PDB entry 4P2O | X-ray diffraction, 2.60 A resolution | chains B and C of the 5 polymer chains in the assembly

[Chain B]
Molecule: MHC class II E-beta-k
Organism: Mus musculus
Reference sequence: Q31163 (Q31163_MOUSE); residues 3-198 here correspond to UniProt positions 29-224 (UniProt number = residue number + 26)
Amino-acid sequence (236 residues; row label = number of the first residue in the row; numbers below 1 keep their minus sign (Ala-27 is residue -27)):
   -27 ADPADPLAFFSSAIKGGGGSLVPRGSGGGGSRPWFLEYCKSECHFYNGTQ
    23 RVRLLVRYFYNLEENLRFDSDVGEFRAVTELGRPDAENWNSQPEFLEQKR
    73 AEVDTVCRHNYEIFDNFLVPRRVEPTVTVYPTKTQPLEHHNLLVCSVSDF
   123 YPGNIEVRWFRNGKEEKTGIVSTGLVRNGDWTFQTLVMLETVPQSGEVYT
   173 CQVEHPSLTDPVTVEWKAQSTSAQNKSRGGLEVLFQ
Not modelled in the structure: -27 to 3, 106-112, 166-168, 190-208
Differences from the reference sequence: expression tag (-27 to 2, 199-208)
Cystine bridges: Cys15-Cys79, Cys117-Cys173
Glycans and other covalent adducts: glycan linked to Asn19

[Chain C]
Molecule: 2B4 T-cell receptor alpha chain
Organism: Mus musculus
Amino-acid sequence (220 residues; numbered -5 to 214; the number before each row is that of its first residue; numbers below 1 keep their minus sign (Ala-5 is residue -5)):
    -5 ADPGRGDQVEQSPSALSLHEGTGSALRCNFTTTMRAVQWFQQNSRGSLIN
    45 LFYLASGTKENGRLKSTFNSKESYSTLHIRDAQLEDSGTYFCAALRATGG
    95 NNKLTFGQGTVLSVIPDIQNPDPAVYQLRDSKSSDKSVCLFTDFDSQTNV
   145 SQSKDSDVYITDKCVLDMRSMDFKSNSAVAWSNKSDFACANAFNNSIIPE
   195 DTFFPSPESSSRGGLEVLFQ
Not modelled in the structure: -5 to 1, 202-214
Cystine bridges: Cys22-Cys86, Cys133-Cys183
Glycans and other covalent adducts: N-acetylglucosamine (NAG) linked to Asn23, Asn143

[Chain B / chain C interface]
Pairs across the interface (14):
  Glu66(B) - Tyr47(C)
  Glu69(B) - Tyr47(C)
  Glu69(B) - Ala49(C)
  Glu69(B) - Lys53(C)  salt bridge
  Gln70(B) - Ala30(C)
  Gln70(B) - Tyr47(C)  hydrogen bond
  Gln70(B) - Ala49(C)
  Ala73(B) - Ala49(C)
  Thr77(B) - Thr27(C)
  Thr77(B) - Met28(C)
  Thr77(B) - Ser64(C)
  Thr77(B) - Ala91(C)
  His81(B) - Thr27(C)  hydrogen bond
  His81(B) - Thr92(C)
Interface residues without a listed pair, chain C (12 interface residues in all): Arg29, Leu48, Leu89

[Summary]
The interface between chain B and chain C involves 6 residues on one side and 12 on the other; the contacts
include 2 hydrogen bonds and 1 salt bridge. Polar contacts include Glu69(B)-Lys53(C), Gln70(B)-Tyr47(C) and
His81(B)-Thr27(C). N-acetylglucosamine is covalently linked to Asn23(C) and Asn143(C).
Chain B is MHC class II E-beta-k and chain C is 2B4 T-cell receptor alpha chain, both from Mus musculus; the
structure, Crystal structure of the 2B4 TCR in complex with 2A/I-Ek, was determined by X-ray diffraction,
deposited together with 4P2Q and 4P2R.
